Entry 8OJL (electron microscopy, 2.88 A resolution); this record covers chains A and E of the 6 polymer chains in the assembly.

# Chain A (and E)
Name: Lon protease homolog, mitochondrial
Organism: Homo sapiens
Notes: EC 3.4.21.53; chain E of this document is another copy of the same molecule, construct and numbering; everything in this record applies to it too
UniProtKB: P36776 (LONM_HUMAN); numbering as in UniProt (aligned over 121-959)
Chain sequence (869 residues; each row starts with the number of its first residue):
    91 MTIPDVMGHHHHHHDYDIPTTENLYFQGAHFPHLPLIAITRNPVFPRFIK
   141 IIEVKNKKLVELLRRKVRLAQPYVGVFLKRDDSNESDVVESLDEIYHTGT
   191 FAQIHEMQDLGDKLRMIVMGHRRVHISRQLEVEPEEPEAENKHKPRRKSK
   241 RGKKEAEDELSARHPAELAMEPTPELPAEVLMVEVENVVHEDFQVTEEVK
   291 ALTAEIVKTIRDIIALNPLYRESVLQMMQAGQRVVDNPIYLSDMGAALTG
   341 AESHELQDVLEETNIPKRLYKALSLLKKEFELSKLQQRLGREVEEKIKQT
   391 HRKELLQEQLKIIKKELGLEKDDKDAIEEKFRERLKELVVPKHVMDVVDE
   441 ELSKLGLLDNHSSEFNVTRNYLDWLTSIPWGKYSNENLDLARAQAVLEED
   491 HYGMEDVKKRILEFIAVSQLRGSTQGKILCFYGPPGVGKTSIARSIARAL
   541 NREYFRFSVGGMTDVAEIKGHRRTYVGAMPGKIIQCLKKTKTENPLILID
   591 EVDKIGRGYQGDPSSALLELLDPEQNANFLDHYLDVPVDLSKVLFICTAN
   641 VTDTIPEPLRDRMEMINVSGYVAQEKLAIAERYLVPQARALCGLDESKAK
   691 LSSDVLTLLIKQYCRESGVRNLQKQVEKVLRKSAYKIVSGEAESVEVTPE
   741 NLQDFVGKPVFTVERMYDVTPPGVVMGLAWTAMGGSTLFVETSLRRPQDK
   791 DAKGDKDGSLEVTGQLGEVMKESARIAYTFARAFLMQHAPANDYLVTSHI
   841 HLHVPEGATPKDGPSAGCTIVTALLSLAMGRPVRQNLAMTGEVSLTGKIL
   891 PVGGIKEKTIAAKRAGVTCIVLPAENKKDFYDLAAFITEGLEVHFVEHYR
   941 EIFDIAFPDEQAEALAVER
Not modelled in the structure: 91-122, 222-271, 950-959
Differences from the reference sequence: initiating methionine (91); expression tag (92-120); engineered mutation Glu394 (Tyr in P36776)
Curated features (UniProtKB/Swiss-Prot):
  - active site: Ser855, Lys898
  - binding site (ATP): Gly523 to Thr530
  - natural variant: Glu476 (E476A: In CODASS), Ser631 (S631Y: In CODASS), Ala670 (A670V: In CODASS), Arg672 (R672C: In CODASS), Pro676 (P676S: In CODASS), Arg679 (R679H: In CODASS), Arg721 (R721G: In CODASS), Ala724 (A724V: In CODASS), Pro749 (P749S: In CODASS), Gly767 (G767E: In CODASS), Ile927 (deletion: In CODASS)
  - mutagenesis: Lys529 (K529R: Abolishes ATPase activity, and presumably ATP-driven protein unfolding, but does not block access to the proteolytic active site or prevent a substrate from binding to it), Trp770 (W770A: Has low basal, but normal stimulated ATPase activity, and retains peptidase activity; W770P: Has normal basal, but low stimulated ATPase activity, and abolishes peptidase activity), Ser855 (S855A: Lacks both ATPase and protease activity, but retains DNA binding activity), Thr880 (T880V: Enhances the basal, but not the stimulated ATPase activity), Gly893 (G893A: Has low basal, but normal stimulated ATPase activity, and retains peptidase activity; G893P: Has normal basal, but low stimulated ATPase activity, and abolishes peptidase activity), Gly894 (G894A/S: Enhances the basal, but not the stimulated ATPase activity, and retains peptidase activity; G894P: Enhances the basal, but not the stimulated ATPase activity, and abolishes peptidase activity)
Small-molecule neighbours: ADP (adenosine-5'-diphosphate): Asp490, His491, Tyr492, Met494, Pro524, Pro525, Gly526, Val527, Gly528, Lys529, Thr530, Ser531, Tyr661, Ile669, Tyr673, Leu674, Gln677, Val709, Arg710, Gln713
From the paper describing this entry:
  - catalytic residues: Ser855, Lys898 (citing earlier work)
  - mutagenesis - Y394E: decreased catalytic activity on TFAM
  - mutagenesis - Y394E: decreased catalytic activity on ATPase
  - mutagenesis - Y394E (at least 2 degC): decreased stability
  - post-translational modification sites: Ser173, Ser181, Tyr186 (citing earlier work)
  - mutagenesis - Y394E: decreased catalytic activity on beta-casein
  - mutagenesis - Y394E: decreased catalytic activity on glutaryl-Ala-Ala-Phe-MNA

# Interface between chain A and chain E
Pairs across the interface - 5 pairs, chain A then chain E:
  Val383(A) with Leu395(E), hydrophobic; Glu398(E)
  Glu384(A) with His391(E), salt bridge; Leu395(E)
  Ile387(A) with Leu395(E), hydrophobic
Interface residues without a listed pair, chain A (5 interface residues in all): Leu379, Gly380
Interface residues without a listed pair, chain E (4 interface residues in all): Gln399

# Summary
Chain A and chain E form an interface of 5 and 4 residues respectively; the contacts include 1 salt bridge.
Its one salt-bridged contact is Glu384(A)-His391(E). Chain A binds ADP. The paper reports catalytic residues
Ser855(A) and Lys898(A); Y394E of chain A reduces catalytic activity on TFAM.
Chain A and chain E are both Lon protease homolog, mitochondrial (Homo sapiens); the structure, Human
Mitochondrial Lon Y394E Mutant ADP Bound, was determined by electron microscopy (same publication as 8OVF,
8OVG, 8OKA and 8OM7).
